PDB entry 7RPW | electron microscopy, 4.38 A resolution (low resolution: residue-level contacts below are approximate; hydrogen-bond / salt-bridge calls are withheld) | chains A and C of the 7 polymer chains in the assembly

# Chain A
Molecule: DNA polymerase sliding clamp 1
From: Saccharolobus solfataricus
Reference sequence: P57766 (PCNA1_SACS2); residue numbers follow UniProt; this construct covers 2-249
Amino-acid sequence (258 residues; numbered 0 to 257; the number before each row is that of its first residue; numbering starts at 0):
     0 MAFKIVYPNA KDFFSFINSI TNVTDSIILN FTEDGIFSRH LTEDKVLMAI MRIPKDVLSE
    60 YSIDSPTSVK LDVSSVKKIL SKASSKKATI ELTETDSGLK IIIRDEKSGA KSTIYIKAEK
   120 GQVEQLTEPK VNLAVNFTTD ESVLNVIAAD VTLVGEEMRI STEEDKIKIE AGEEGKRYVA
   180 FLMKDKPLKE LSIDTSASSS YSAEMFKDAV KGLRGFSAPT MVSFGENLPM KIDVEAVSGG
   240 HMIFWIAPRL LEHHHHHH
Disordered / not traced: 252-257
Sequence notes: initiating methionine (0); expression tag (1, 250-257)
Swiss-Prot annotation at these positions:
  - mutagenesis: Y114 to K116 (Loss of interaction with PCNA3, no change with PCNA2), K175 to Y177 (Loss of interaction with both PCNA3 and PCNA2)

# Chain C
Molecule: DNA polymerase sliding clamp 3
From: Saccharolobus solfataricus
Reference sequence: P57765 (PCNA3_SACS2); numbering as in UniProt (aligned over 1-244)
Amino-acid sequence (252 residues; row label = number of the first residue in the row):
     1 MKVVYDDVRV LKDIIQALAR LVDEAVLKFK QDSVELVALD RAHISLISVN LPREMFKEYD
    61 VNDEFKFGFN TQYLMKILKV AKRKEAIEIA SESPDSVIIN IIGSTNREFN VRNLEVSEQE
   121 IPEINLQFDI SATISSDGFK SAISEVSTVT DNVVVEGHED RILIKAEGES EVEVEFSKDT
   181 GGLQDLEFSK ESKNSYSAEY LDDVLSLTKL SDYVKISFGN QKPLQLFFNM EGGGKVTYLL
   241 APKVLEHHHH HH
Disordered / not traced: 246-252
Sequence notes: expression tag (245-252)

# Interface between chain A and chain C
Contacting residue pairs - 22 pairs, chain A then chain C:
  K77(A) - T148(C)
  K77(A) - V149(C)
  I78(A) - E145(C)
  I78(A) - T148(C)
  I78(A) - V149(C)
  I78(A) - V172(C)
  K81(A) - S144(C)
  S107(A) - G181(C)
  G108(A) - G181(C)
  G108(A) - G182(C)
  A109(A) - F176(C)
  K110(A) - V174(C)
  K110(A) - E175(C)
  S111(A) - E145(C)
  S111(A) - V174(C)
  T112(A) - E173(C)
  I113(A) - V172(C)
  Y114(A) - S170(C)
  Y114(A) - E171(C)
  Y114(A) - E173(C)
  K116(A) - E169(C)
  K116(A) - S170(C)
Interface residues without a listed pair, chain A (14 interface residues in all): S74, R103
Interface residues without a listed pair, chain C (17 interface residues in all): S135, G138, T180

# Overview
Chain A and chain C form an interface of 14 and 17 residues respectively. UniProt lists 6 mutagenesis sites on
chain A.
Chain A is DNA polymerase sliding clamp 1 and chain C is DNA polymerase sliding clamp 3, both from
Saccharolobus solfataricus; the structure, Archaeal DNA ligase and heterotrimeric PCNA in complex with
adenylated DNA, was determined by electron microscopy together with 7RPO and 7RPX from the same study.
